2FI5 - chains E and I; structure by X-ray diffraction, 1.58 A resolution.

== Chain E ==
Protein: Cationic trypsin
Organism: Bos taurus
Notes: EC 3.4.21.4
Reference sequence: P00760 (TRY1_BOVIN); aligned to UniProt positions 21-236 over residues 16-238 (the alignment contains insertions or deletions, so no single offset holds)
Chain sequence (224 residues; each row starts with the number of its first residue; note: 9 numbers in that range are skipped by the numbering (no residue carries them; nothing is unmodelled there)):
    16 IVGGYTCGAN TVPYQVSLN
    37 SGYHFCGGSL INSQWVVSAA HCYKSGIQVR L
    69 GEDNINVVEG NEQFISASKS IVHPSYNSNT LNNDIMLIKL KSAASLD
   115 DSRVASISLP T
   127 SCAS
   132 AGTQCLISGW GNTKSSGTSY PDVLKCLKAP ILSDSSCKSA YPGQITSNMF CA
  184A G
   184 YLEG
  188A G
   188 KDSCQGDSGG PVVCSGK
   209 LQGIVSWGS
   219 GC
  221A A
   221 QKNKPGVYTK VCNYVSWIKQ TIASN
Sequence notes: engineered mutation Asp115 (Asn117 in P00760); microheterogeneity Asp115 (Asn117 in P00760)
Modified residues: Asp115 (beta-L-aspartic acid; IAS)
Disulfides: Cys22-Cys157, Cys42-Cys58, Cys128-Cys232, Cys136-Cys201, Cys168-Cys182, Cys191-Cys220
Metal / ion sites: Ca2+: Glu70, Asn72, Val75, Glu80; Na+: Asp71, Glu77

== Chain I ==
Protein: Pancreatic trypsin inhibitor
Organism: Bos taurus
Reference sequence: P00974 (BPT1_BOVIN); residues 1-58 here correspond to UniProt positions 36-93 (UniProt number = residue number + 35)
Chain sequence (58 residues; each row starts with the number of its first residue):
     1 RPDFCLEPPY TGPCKARIIR YFYNAKAGLC QTFVYGGSRA KRNNFKSAED CMRTCGGA
Sequence notes: engineered mutation Ser38 (Cys73 in P00974)
Curated features (UniProtKB/Swiss-Prot):
  - site: Lys15, Ala16 (Reactive bond for trypsin)
Disulfides: Cys5-Cys55, Cys30-Cys51
Metal / ion sites: Ca2+ near Thr32 (its only coordinating residue here)
Reported in the primary citation:
  - mutagenesis - C38S (1.4x10-10 M): decreased binding to Cationic trypsin (chain E)
  - conformationally variable residues: Cys14, Ser38

== Interface between chain E and chain I ==
Pairs across the interface - 43 pairs, chain E then chain I:
  Tyr39(E) - Arg17(I)
  Tyr39(E) - Ile18(I)
  Tyr39(E) - Ile19(I)  hydrogen bond (side chain-backbone)
  His40(E) - Arg17(I)  hydrogen bond (backbone-side chain)
  Phe41(E) - Ala16(I)
  Phe41(E) - Arg17(I)  hydrogen bond (backbone-backbone)
  Cys42(E) - Ala16(I)  hydrophobic
  His57(E) - Cys14(I)
  His57(E) - Lys15(I)
  His57(E) - Ala16(I)
  His57(E) - Gly36(I)
  His57(E) - Gly37(I)
  Lys60(E) - Ile18(I)
  Tyr94(E) - Ser38(I)
  Ser96(E) - Ser38(I)  hydrogen bond (backbone-side chain)
  Ser96(E) - Arg39(I)
  Asn97(E) - Arg39(I)  hydrogen bond
  Leu99(E) - Cys14(I)  hydrophobic
  Leu99(E) - Ser38(I)
  Tyr151(E) - Arg17(I)
  Tyr151(E) - Val34(I)
  Asp189(E) - Lys15(I)  salt bridge
  Ser190(E) - Lys15(I)  hydrogen bond (backbone-side chain)
  Cys191(E) - Lys15(I)
  Gln192(E) - Thr11(I)
  Gln192(E) - Cys14(I)  hydrogen bond (side chain-backbone)
  Gln192(E) - Lys15(I)
  Gln192(E) - Ala16(I)
  Gly193(E) - Lys15(I)  hydrogen bond (backbone-backbone)
  Gly193(E) - Ala16(I)
  Gly193(E) - Arg17(I)
  Asp194(E) - Lys15(I)  hydrogen bond (backbone-backbone)
  Ser195(E) - Lys15(I)  hydrogen bond (backbone-backbone)
  Ser195(E) - Ala16(I)  hydrogen bond (side chain-backbone)
  Val213(E) - Lys15(I)
  Ser214(E) - Cys14(I)
  Ser214(E) - Lys15(I)  hydrogen bond (backbone-backbone)
  Trp215(E) - Pro13(I)
  Trp215(E) - Cys14(I)  hydrophobic
  Trp215(E) - Lys15(I)
  Gly216(E) - Pro13(I)  hydrogen bond (backbone-backbone)
  Gly219(E) - Lys15(I)
  Gly226(E) - Lys15(I)
Interface residues without a listed pair, chain I (14 interface residues in all): Gly12

== In short ==
24 residues of chain E and 14 residues of chain I are in contact, with 13 hydrogen bonds and 1 salt bridge.
Among the polar pairs are Asp189(E)-Lys15(I), Tyr39(E)-Ile19(I) and His40(E)-Arg17(I). The paper reports that
C38S of chain I reduces binding to Cationic trypsin (chain E); conformational variability at Cys14(I) and
Ser38(I).
Chain E is Cationic trypsin and chain I is Pancreatic trypsin inhibitor, both from Bos taurus; the structure,
Crystal structure of a BPTI variant (Cys38->Ser) in complex with trypsin, was determined by X-ray diffraction
together with 2FI3 and 2FI4 from the same study.
